Entry 5VMF (X-ray diffraction, 2.35 A resolution); this record covers chains B and C of the 6 polymer chains in the assembly.

# Chain B
Name: Hemagglutinin HA2
From: Influenza A virus (strain A/Brevig Mission/1/1918 H1N1)
UniProtKB: Q9WFX3 (HEMA_I18A0); residues 1-185 here correspond to UniProt positions 345-529 (UniProt number = residue number + 344)
Sequence (191 residues; row label = number of the first residue in the row):
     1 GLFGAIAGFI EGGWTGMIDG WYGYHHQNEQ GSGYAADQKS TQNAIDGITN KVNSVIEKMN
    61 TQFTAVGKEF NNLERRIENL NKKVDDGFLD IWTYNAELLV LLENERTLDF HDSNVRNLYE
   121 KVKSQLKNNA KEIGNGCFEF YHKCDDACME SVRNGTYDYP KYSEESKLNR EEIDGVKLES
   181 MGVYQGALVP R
Disordered / not traced: 165-191
Differences from the reference sequence: expression tag (186-191)
Disulfide bonds: Cys144-Cys148
Swiss-Prot annotation at these positions:
  - glycosylation: Asn154 (N-linked (GlcNAc...) asparagine)

# Chain C
Name: Hemagglutinin HA1
From: Influenza A virus (strain A/Brevig Mission/1/1918 H1N1)
Notes: fragment: Del133/Q226L/G228S
UniProtKB: Q9WFX3 (HEMA_I18A0); aligned to UniProt positions 18-343 over residues 1-326 (the alignment contains insertions or deletions, so no single offset holds)
Sequence (326 residues; row label = number of the first residue in the row):
     1 DTICIGYHAN NSTDTVDTVL EKNVTVTHSV NLLEDSHNGK LCKLKGIAPL QLGKCNIAGW
    61 LLGNPECDLL LTASSWSYIV ETSNSENGTC YPGDFIDYEE LREQLSSVSS FEKFEIFPKT
   121 SSWPNHETTG VTAACSYAGA SSFYRNLLWL TKKGSSYPKL SKSYVNNKGK EVLVLWGVHH
   181 PPTGTDQQSL YQNADAYVSV GSSKYNRRFT PEIAARPKVR DLASRMNYYW TLLEPGDTIT
   241 FEATGNLIAP WYAFALNRGS GSGIITSDAP VHDCNTKCQT PHGAINSSLP FQNIHPVTIG
   301 ECPKYVRSTK LRMATGLRNI PSIQSR
Disordered / not traced: 322-326
Differences from the reference sequence: engineered mutation Leu222 (Gln240 in Q9WFX3), Ser224 (Gly242 in Q9WFX3)
Disulfide bonds: Cys42-Cys274, Cys55-Cys67, Cys90-Cys135, Cys278-Cys302
Glycans and other covalent adducts: N-acetylglucosamine (NAG) linked to Asn87, Asn286
Swiss-Prot annotation at these positions:
  - glycosylation (N-linked (GlcNAc...) asparagine): Asn10, Asn11, Asn23, Asn87

# Interface between chain B and chain C
Residue-residue contacts (18; chain B residue first):
  Asn72(B) with Gln104(C), hydrogen bond (backbone-side chain)
  Leu73(B) with Asp97(C); Glu100(C); Trp230(C), hydrophobic
  Glu74(B) with Glu100(C)
  Arg75(B) with Glu100(C), hydrogen bond (backbone-side chain); Glu103(C), salt bridge; Gln104(C), hydrogen bond; Ser106(C); Arg258(C); Gly259(C); Ser260(C); Gly261(C)
  Arg76(B) with Glu99(C); Glu100(C), salt bridge; Glu103(C)
  Asn79(B) with Glu103(C), hydrogen bond
  Asp90(B) with Lys304(C), salt bridge
Other interface residues (no listed pair), chain B (8 interface residues in all): Tyr94
Other interface residues (no listed pair), chain C (13 interface residues in all): Phe291

# Overview
8 residues of chain B and 13 residues of chain C are in contact; the contacts include 4 hydrogen bonds and 3
salt bridges. Polar pairs include Arg75(B)-Glu103(C), Arg76(B)-Glu100(C) and Asp90(B)-Lys304(C). Covalently
linked N-acetylglucosamine: at Asn87(C) and Asn286(C).
Here chain B is Hemagglutinin HA2 and chain C is Hemagglutinin HA1, both from Influenza A virus (strain
A/Brevig Mission/1/1918 H1N1). Entry 5VMF (Influenza hemagglutinin H1 mutant DH1D in complex with 6'SLN) was
determined by X-ray diffraction, deposited together with 5VMC, 5VMG and 5VMJ.
